1G4B - chains M and P of the 8 polymer chains in the assembly; structure by X-ray diffraction, 7.00 A resolution (low resolution: residue-level contacts below are approximate; hydrogen-bond / salt-bridge calls are withheld).

== Chain M (and P) ==
Name: ATP-dependent protease hslv
Organism: Escherichia coli
Notes: EC 3.4.99.-; chain P of this document is another copy of the same molecule, construct and numbering; everything in this record applies to it too
UniProt: P0A7B8 (HSLV_ECOLI); residue numbers follow UniProt; this construct covers 1-175
Sequence (175 residues; each row starts with the number of its first residue):
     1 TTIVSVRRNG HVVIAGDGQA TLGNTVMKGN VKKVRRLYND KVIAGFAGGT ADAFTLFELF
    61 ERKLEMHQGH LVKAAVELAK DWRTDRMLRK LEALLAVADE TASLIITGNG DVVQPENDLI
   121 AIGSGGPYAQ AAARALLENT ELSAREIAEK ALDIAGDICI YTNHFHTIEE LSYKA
Not modelled in the structure: 174-175
UniProt features mapped onto this chain:
  - active site: Thr2
  - mutagenesis: Thr2 (T2S: 80% reduced protease activity in the absence of HslU. Almost no effect in the presence of HslU; T2V: No protease activity)

== Chain M / chain P interface ==
Contacting residue pairs (16; chain M residue first):
  Pro127(M) - Tyr128(P)
  Pro127(M) - Ile158(P)
  Tyr128(M) - Tyr128(P)
  Ala131(M) - Tyr128(P)
  Ala131(M) - Ile154(P)
  Ala131(M) - Ile158(P)
  Ala135(M) - Ala132(P)
  Ala135(M) - Ile154(P)
  Leu136(M) - Ala135(P)
  Asn139(M) - Lys150(P)
  Lys150(M) - Asn139(P)
  Ile154(M) - Ala131(P)
  Ile154(M) - Ala135(P)
  Asp157(M) - Arg134(P)
  Ile158(M) - Pro127(P)
  Ile158(M) - Ala131(P)
Other interface residues (no listed pair), chain M (14 interface residues in all): Gln130, Ala132, Arg134, Leu142
Other interface residues (no listed pair), chain P (12 interface residues in all): Gln130, Leu136

== In short ==
14 residues of chain M and 12 residues of chain P are in contact. From UniProt: active-site residue Thr2(M)
and one mutagenesis site on chain M.
Both chains are ATP-dependent protease hslv (Escherichia coli). Entry 1G4B (Crystal structures of the hslvu
peptidase-atpase complex reveal an ATP-dependent proteolysis mechanism) was determined by X-ray diffraction
together with 1G4A from the same study.
